8DBS - chains A and D of the 22 polymer chains in the assembly; structure by electron microscopy, 3.50 A resolution.

# Chain A
Molecule: ATP synthase subunit alpha
Organism: Escherichia coli
Notes: EC 7.1.2.2
Reference sequence: A0A7U9G3U3 (A0A7U9G3U3_ECOLX); residues 4-511 here = UniProt positions 4-511
Amino-acid sequence (508 residues; row label = number of the first residue in the row):
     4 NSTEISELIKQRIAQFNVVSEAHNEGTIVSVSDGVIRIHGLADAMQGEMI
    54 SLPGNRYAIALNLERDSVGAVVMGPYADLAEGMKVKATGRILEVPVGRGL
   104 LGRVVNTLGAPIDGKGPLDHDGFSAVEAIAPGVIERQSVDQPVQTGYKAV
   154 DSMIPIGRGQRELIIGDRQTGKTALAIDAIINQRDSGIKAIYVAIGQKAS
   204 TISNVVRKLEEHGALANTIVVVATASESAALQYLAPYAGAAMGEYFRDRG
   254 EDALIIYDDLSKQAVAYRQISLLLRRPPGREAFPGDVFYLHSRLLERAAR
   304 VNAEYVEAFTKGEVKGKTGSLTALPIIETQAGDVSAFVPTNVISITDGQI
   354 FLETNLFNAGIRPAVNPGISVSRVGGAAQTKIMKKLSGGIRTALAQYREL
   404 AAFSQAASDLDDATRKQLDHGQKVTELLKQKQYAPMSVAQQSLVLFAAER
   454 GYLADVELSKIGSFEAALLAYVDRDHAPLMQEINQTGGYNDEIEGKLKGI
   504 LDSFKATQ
Construct notes: conflict A47 (Cys in A0A7U9G3U3), A90 (Cys in A0A7U9G3U3), A193 (Cys in A0A7U9G3U3), A243 (Cys in A0A7U9G3U3), A409 (Phe in A0A7U9G3U3)
Residues lining bound ligands:
  - ATP (adenosine-5'-triphosphate), molecule 1: Y150, D170, R171, Q172, T173, G174, K175, T176, A177, E331, F360, R365, P366, Q433, K434, Q435
  - ATP, molecule 2: I346, S347, V374, R376

# Chain D
Molecule: ATP synthase subunit beta
Organism: Escherichia coli
Notes: EC 7.1.2.2
Reference sequence: A0A192CEZ8 (A0A192CEZ8_ECOLX); residues 0-459 here correspond to UniProt positions 1-460 (UniProt number = residue number + 1)
Amino-acid sequence (460 residues; row label = number of the first residue in the row; numbering starts at 0):
     0 MATGKIVQVIGAVVDVEFPQDAVPRVYDALEVQNGNERLVLEVQQQLGGG
    50 IVRTIAMGSSDGLRRGLDVKDLEHPIEVPVGKATLGRIMNVLGEPVDMKG
   100 EIGEEERWAIHRAAPSYEELSNSQELLETGIKVIDLMAPFAKGGKVGLFG
   150 GAGVGKTVNMMELIRNIAIEHSGYSVFAGVGERTREGNDFYHEMTDSNVI
   200 DKVSLVYGQMNEPPGNRLRVALTGLTMAEKFRDEGRDVLLFVDNIYRYTL
   250 AGTEVSALLGRMPSAVGYQPTLAEEMGVLQERITSTKTGSITSVQAVYVP
   300 ADDLTDPSPATTFAHLDATVVLSRQIASLGIYPAVDPLDSTSRQLDPLVV
   350 GQEHYDTARGVQSILQRYQELKDIIAILGMDELSEEDKLVVARARKIQRF
   400 LSQPFFVAEVFTGSPGKYVSLKDTIRGFKGIMEGEYDHLPEQAFYMVGSI
   450 EEAVEKAKKL
Disordered / not traced: 0-1
Construct notes: conflict A137 (Cys138 in A0A192CEZ8)
Bound ions: Mg2+: T156 (together with ATP)
Residues lining bound ligands:
  - ATP (adenosine-5'-triphosphate), molecule 1: G150, A151, G152, V153, G154, K155, T156, V157, N158, E181, R182, E185, Y297, Y331, Q402, F404, A407, F410, T411
  - ATP, molecule 2: S341, R342, L344, Y354, R358

# Chain A / chain D interface
Residue-residue contacts - 68 pairs, chain A then chain D:
  L44(A) with R64(D)
  A45(A) with R64(D)
  D46(A) with R63(D), salt bridge
  A47(A) with R63(D)
  M48(A) with G61(D); L62(D); R63(D)
  Q49(A) with G10(D); S59(D); D60(D); G61(D), hydrogen bond (backbone-backbone); L62(D), hydrogen bond (backbone-backbone)
  N65(A) with V8(D); I9(D)
  L66(A) with Q7(D); V8(D), hydrogen bond (backbone-backbone); L62(D); R64(D)
  E67(A) with Q7(D); I9(D); R64(D), hydrogen bond (backbone-side chain)
  R68(A) with V6(D); Q7(D); E16(D), salt bridge
  S70(A) with R64(D), hydrogen bond (backbone-side chain)
  V71(A) with R64(D)
  A133(A) with N210(D)
  G135(A) with T183(D)
  V136(A) with T183(D); G186(D); N187(D), hydrogen bond (backbone-side chain)
  I137(A) with V95(D)
  R139(A) with T183(D); N187(D), hydrogen bond (backbone-side chain)
  R164(A) with R182(D)
  P280(A) with A256(D)
  G282(A) with V265(D)
  R283(A) with V265(D); D302(D), salt bridge; D305(D), salt bridge
  G288(A) with E253(D)
  F291(A) with M209(D), hydrophobic; R246(D); L249(D), hydrophobic
  Y292(A) with E211(D); P212(D); R216(D); E253(D)
  S295(A) with M209(D)
  E299(A) with R182(D); T183(D), hydrogen bond; M209(D); N210(D)
  S338(A) with A300(D), hydrogen bond (side chain-backbone); D301(D)
  T343(A) with A151(D); Y297(D), hydrogen bond (backbone-side chain)
  I346(A) with A151(D), hydrophobic; R182(D), hydrogen bond (backbone-side chain)
  S347(A) with R182(D), hydrogen bond (backbone-side chain); R246(D), hydrogen bond
  I348(A) with R182(D), hydrogen bond (backbone-side chain); M209(D), hydrophobic
  T349(A) with R182(D), hydrogen bond (backbone-side chain)
  D350(A) with R182(D), salt bridge; R184(D), salt bridge
  R376(A) with R182(D); F410(D)
Also at the interface, not in a pair above, chain A (50 interface residues in all): G43, L64, I94, I132, P134, S141, P281, D289, V337, N344, S375, G379, Q399, E402, F406, L413
Also at the interface, not in a pair above, chain D (55 interface residues in all): I50, S58, I87, D96, M97, G152, E181, D188, Y190, Y206, P213, P262, G266, P299, R323, L328, R394, V409, Y444, L459

# Overview
50 residues of chain A face 55 of chain D across their interface, with 15 hydrogen bonds and 6 salt bridges.
Polar pairs include D46(A)-R63(D), R68(A)-E16(D) and R283(A)-D302(D). One ATP molecule is bound between chain
A and chain D. Bound to chain A: ATP.
Chain A is ATP synthase subunit alpha and chain D is ATP synthase subunit beta, both from Escherichia coli;
the structure, E. coli ATP synthase imaged in 10mM MgATP State2 "half-up" Fo classified, was determined by
electron microscopy together with 8DBP, 8DBQ, 8DBR, 8DBT, 8DBU, 8DBV and 8DBW from the same study.
